PDB entry 7ZI4 | electron microscopy, 3.20 A resolution | chains P and X of the 20 polymer chains in the assembly

[Chain P]
Molecule: Histone H2B type 1-J
Organism: Homo sapiens
Reference sequence: P06899 (H2B1J_HUMAN); residues 0-125 here correspond to UniProt positions 1-126 (UniProt number = residue number + 1)
Chain sequence (126 residues; each row starts with the number of its first residue; numbering starts at 0):
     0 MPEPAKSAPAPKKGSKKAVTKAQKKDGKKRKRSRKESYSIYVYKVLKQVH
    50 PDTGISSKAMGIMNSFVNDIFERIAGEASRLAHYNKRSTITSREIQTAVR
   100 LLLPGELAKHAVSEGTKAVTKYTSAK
Not modelled in the structure: 0-30, 124-125
Swiss-Prot annotation at these positions:
  - modified residue: Pro1 (N-acetylproline), Glu2 (ADP-ribosyl glutamic acid), Lys5 (N6-(2-hydroxyisobutyryl)lysine), Ser6 (ADP-ribosylserine), Lys11 (N6-(beta-hydroxybutyryl)lysine), Lys12 (N6-(2-hydroxyisobutyryl)lysine), Ser14 (Phosphoserine), Lys15 (N6-acetyllysine), Lys16 (N6-(beta-hydroxybutyryl)lysine), Lys20 (N6-(2-hydroxyisobutyryl)lysine), Lys23 (N6-(2-hydroxyisobutyryl)lysine), Lys24 (N6-(2-hydroxyisobutyryl)lysine), Lys34 (N6-(2-hydroxyisobutyryl)lysine), Glu35 (PolyADP-ribosyl glutamic acid), Ser36 (Phosphoserine), Lys43 (N6-(2-hydroxyisobutyryl)lysine), Lys46 (N6-(2-hydroxyisobutyryl)lysine), Lys57 (N6,N6-dimethyllysine), Arg79 (Dimethylated arginine), Lys85 (N6,N6,N6-trimethyllysine) and 6 more in UniProt
  - glycosylation: Ser112 (O-linked (GlcNAc) serine)
  - cross-link (Glycyl lysine isopeptide (Lys-Gly)): Lys5 (interchain with G-Cter in SUMO2), Lys20 (interchain with G-Cter in SUMO2), Lys34 (interchain with G-Cter in ubiquitin), Lys120 (interchain with G-Cter in ubiquitin)

[Chain X]
Molecule: 158-nt DNA strand
Sequence (158 nucleotides; each row starts with the number of its first residue; numbers below 1 keep their minus sign (DC-85 is residue -85)):
   -85 CCGGTGCCGAGGCCGCTCAATTGGTCGTAGACAGCTCTAGCACCGCTTAA
   -35 ACGCACGTACGCGCTGTCCCCCGCGTTTTAACCGCCAAGGGGATTACTCC
    15 CTAGTCTCCAGGCACGTGTCAGATATATACATCCTGTGCATGTACTCGGG
    65 ATATTGAT

[How chain P and chain X interact]
Residue-residue contacts (11; chain P residue first):
  Ser32(P) - DG30(X)  phosphate contact
  Arg33(P) - DA-47(X)  hydrogen bond to the base
  Tyr42(P) - DA-53(X)  hydrogen bond to the phosphate
  Gly53(P) - DA-53(X)  phosphate contact
  Ile54(P) - DC-54(X)  sugar contact
  Ile54(P) - DA-53(X)  phosphate contact
  Ser56(P) - DC-54(X)  hydrogen bond to the phosphate
  Arg86(P) - DG-33(X)  phosphate contact
  Arg86(P) - DC-32(X)  salt bridge to the phosphate
  Ser87(P) - DG-33(X)  hydrogen bond to the phosphate
  Thr88(P) - DG-33(X)  sugar contact
Interface residues without a listed pair, chain P (11 interface residues in all): Ser55, Lys57
Interface residues without a listed pair, chain X (8 interface residues in all): DG-46, DC-34

[Summary]
Chain P and chain X form an interface of 11 and 8 residues respectively, with 4 hydrogen bonds and 1 salt
bridge. Polar pairs include Arg33(P)-DA-47(X), Tyr42(P)-DA-53(X) and Ser56(P)-DC-54(X).
Chain P is Histone H2B type 1-J (Homo sapiens) and chain X is a 158-nt DNA strand; the structure, Cryo-EM
structure of the human INO80 complex bound to a WT nucleosome, was determined by electron microscopy.
